PDB entry 6DID | electron microscopy, 4.71 A resolution (low resolution: residue-level contacts below are approximate; hydrogen-bond / salt-bridge calls are withheld) | chains A and H of the 12 polymer chains in the assembly

== Chain A ==
Molecule: Envelope glycoprotein gp160
Organism: Human immunodeficiency virus 1
Notes: fragment: GP120 domain residues 30-505
UniProtKB: Q2N0S6 (Q2N0S6_9HIV1); the construct lacks a stretch of the UniProt sequence and is renumbered around it, so the offset changes along the chain: 31-141 = UniProt 30-140; 150-185 = UniProt 141-176; 190-309 = UniProt 189-308; 312-321 = UniProt 309-318; 2 more segments
Amino-acid sequence (481 residues; each row starts with the number of its first residue; note: 15 numbers in that range are skipped by the numbering (no residue carries them; nothing is unmodelled there); a row labelled like 185A-185L holds insertion residues (185A, then the next letters in order)):
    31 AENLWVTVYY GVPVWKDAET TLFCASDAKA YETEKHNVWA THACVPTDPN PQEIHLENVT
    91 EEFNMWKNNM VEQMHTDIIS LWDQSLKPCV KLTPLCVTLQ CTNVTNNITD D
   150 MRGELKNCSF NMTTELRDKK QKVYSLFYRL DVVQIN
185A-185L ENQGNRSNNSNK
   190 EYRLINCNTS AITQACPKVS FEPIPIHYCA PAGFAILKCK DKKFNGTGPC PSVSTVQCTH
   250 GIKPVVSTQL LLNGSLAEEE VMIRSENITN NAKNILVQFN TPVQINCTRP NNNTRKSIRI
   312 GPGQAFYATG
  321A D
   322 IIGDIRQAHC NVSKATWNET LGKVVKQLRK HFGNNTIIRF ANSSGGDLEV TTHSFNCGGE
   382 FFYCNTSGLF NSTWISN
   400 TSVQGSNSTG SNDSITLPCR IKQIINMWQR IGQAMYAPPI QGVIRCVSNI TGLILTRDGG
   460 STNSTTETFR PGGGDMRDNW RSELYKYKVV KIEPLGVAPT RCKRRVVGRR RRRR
Unresolved in the structure: 31, 59-65, 185B-185L, 400-410, 507-513
Sequence notes: conflict Asn-332 (Thr330 in Q2N0S6), Cys-501 (Ala498 in Q2N0S6); expression tag (509-513)
Disulfides: Cys-54/Cys-74, Cys-119/Cys-205, Cys-126/Cys-196, Cys-131/Cys-157, Cys-218/Cys-247, Cys-228/Cys-239, Cys-296/Cys-331, Cys-378/Cys-445, Cys-385/Cys-418
Covalently attached groups: N-acetylglucosamine (NAG) linked to Asn-88, Asn-133, Asn-156, Asn-160, Asn-197, Asn-234, Asn-276, Asn-295, Asn-301, Asn-332, Asn-339, Asn-355, Asn-363, Asn-386, Asn-392, Asn-448; glycan linked to Asn-262
What the authors report for this chain:
  - post-translational modification sites: Asn-88

== Chain H ==
Molecule: Monoclonal antibody 10A light chain
Organism: Oryctolagus cuniculus
UniProtKB: P01840 (KAC4_RABIT); residues 135-237 here correspond to UniProt positions 1-103 (UniProt number = residue number - 134)
Amino-acid sequence (217 residues; numbered 21 to 237; the number before each row is that of its first residue):
    21 DIVMTQTPAS VEAAVGGTVA IKCQASQSIR SYLAWYQQKP GQPPKLLIYE ASKLASGVPS
    81 RFSGSGSGTQ FTLTISGVEC DDAATYYCQR NYDSYSGAYY PNGFGGGTEV VVKGDPVAPS
   141 VLIFPPAADQ VATGTVTIVC VANKYFPDVT VTWEVDGTTQ TTGIENSKTP QNSADCTYNL
   201 SSTLTLTSTQ YNSHKEYTCK VTQGTTSVVQ SFNRGDC
Sequence notes: conflict Ser-140 (Thr6 in P01840)
Disulfides: Cys-43/Cys-108, Cys-100/Cys-196, Cys-160/Cys-219

== Chain A / chain H interface ==
Residue-residue contacts (26; chain A residue first):
  His-85(A) with Ser-114(H); Tyr-115(H)
  Asn-88(A) with Ser-46(H); Gln-47(H); Ser-48(H)
  Thr-90(A) with Arg-50(H)
  Lys-229(A) with Ser-114(H); Tyr-115(H); Ser-116(H); Gly-117(H)
  Asp-230(A) with Ser-116(H); Gly-117(H); Tyr-119(H)
  Lys-231(A) with Gly-117(H); Ala-118(H); Tyr-119(H); Tyr-120(H)
  Lys-232(A) with Tyr-119(H)
  Cys-239(A) with Arg-50(H)
  Pro-240(A) with Arg-50(H); Tyr-112(H); Tyr-119(H)
  Ser-241(A) with Arg-50(H); Tyr-112(H); Ser-114(H); Gly-117(H)
Interface residues without a listed pair, chain A (14 interface residues in all): Glu-83, Glu-87, Val-89, Val-242
Interface residues without a listed pair, chain H (13 interface residues in all): Asp-113

== Summary ==
Chain A and chain H form an interface of 14 and 13 residues respectively. Covalently linked
N-acetylglucosamine: at Asn-88(A), Asn-133(A), Asn-156(A), Asn-160(A), Asn-197(A) and Asn-234(A) and 10 more.
From the paper: a modification site at Asn-88(A).
Chain A is Envelope glycoprotein gp160 (Human immunodeficiency virus 1) and chain H is Monoclonal antibody 10A
light chain (Oryctolagus cuniculus); the structure, HIV Env BG505 SOSIP with polyclonal Fabs from immunized
rabbit #3417 post-boost#1, was determined by electron microscopy together with 6CJK from the same study.
